7XPX - chains E and J of the 11 polymer chains in the assembly; structure by electron microscopy, 3.20 A resolution.

== Chain E ==
Protein: Histone H3
From: Xenopus laevis
UniProt: A0A310TTQ1 (A0A310TTQ1_XENLA); residues 1-135 here correspond to UniProt positions 2-136 (UniProt number = residue number + 1)
Chain sequence (135 residues; row label = number of the first residue in the row):
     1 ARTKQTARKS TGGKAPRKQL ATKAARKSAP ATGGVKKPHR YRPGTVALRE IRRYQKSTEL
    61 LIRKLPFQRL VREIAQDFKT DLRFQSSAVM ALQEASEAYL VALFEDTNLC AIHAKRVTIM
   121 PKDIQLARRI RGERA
Not modelled in the structure: 1-37

== Chain J ==
Molecule: 145-nt DNA strand
From: Homo sapiens
Sequence (145 nucleotides; each row starts with the number of its first residue; numbers below 1 keep their minus sign (DA-72 is residue -72)):
   -72 ATCACAATCC CGGTGCCGAG GCCGCTCAAT TGGTCGTAGA CAGCTCTAGC ACCGCTTAAA
   -12 CGCACGTACG GATTCCGTAC GTGCGTTTAA GCGGTGCTAG AGCTGTCTAC GACCAATTGA
    48 GCGGCCTCGG CACCGGGATT GTGAT

== How chain E and chain J interact ==
Contacting residue pairs (25; chain E residue first):
  Arg40(E) with DG8(J), base contact; DT9(J), hydrogen bond to the base; DG10(J), hydrogen bond to the sugar
  Tyr41(E) with DA-66(J), sugar contact; DT9(J), sugar contact; DG10(J), phosphate contact
  Pro43(E) with DG8(J), phosphate contact; DT9(J), sugar contact
  Gly44(E) with DG8(J), phosphate contact; DT9(J), hydrogen bond to the phosphate
  Thr45(E) with DT9(J), phosphate contact
  Val46(E) with DT9(J), hydrogen bond to the phosphate; DG10(J), phosphate contact
  Ala47(E) with DT9(J), hydrogen bond to the phosphate
  Arg49(E) with DA-66(J), hydrogen bond to the phosphate; DT-65(J), salt bridge to the phosphate
  Lys56(E) with DC-64(J), salt bridge to the phosphate
  Arg63(E) with DA17(J), phosphate contact; DG18(J), phosphate contact
  Lys64(E) with DG18(J), hydrogen bond to the phosphate
  Leu65(E) with DA17(J), phosphate contact; DG18(J), hydrogen bond to the phosphate
  Pro66(E) with DA17(J), phosphate contact
  Arg69(E) with DA17(J), salt bridge to the phosphate
  Arg83(E) with DG27(J), sugar contact
Also at the interface, not in a pair above, chain E (17 interface residues in all): His39, Arg42
Also at the interface, not in a pair above, chain J (11 interface residues in all): DA-67, DA26

== In short ==
17 residues of chain E and 11 residues of chain J are in contact, with 8 hydrogen bonds and 3 salt bridges.
Polar contacts include Arg40(E)-DT9(J), Arg40(E)-DG10(J) and Gly44(E)-DT9(J).
Chain E is Histone H3 (Xenopus laevis) and chain J is a 145-nt DNA strand (Homo sapiens); the structure,
Cryo-EM structure of the histone methyltransferase SET8 bound to H4K20Ecx-nucleosome, was determined by
electron microscopy.
